4A7W - chains A and B; structure by X-ray diffraction, 1.80 A resolution.

Chain A (and B):
Molecule: Uridylate kinase
Source organism: Helicobacter pylori
Notes: EC 2.7.4.22; chain B of this document is another copy of the same molecule, construct and numbering; everything in this record applies to it too
UniProt: P56106 (PYRH_HELPY); residues 1-240 here = UniProt positions 1-240
Amino-acid sequence (240 residues; each row starts with the number of its first residue):
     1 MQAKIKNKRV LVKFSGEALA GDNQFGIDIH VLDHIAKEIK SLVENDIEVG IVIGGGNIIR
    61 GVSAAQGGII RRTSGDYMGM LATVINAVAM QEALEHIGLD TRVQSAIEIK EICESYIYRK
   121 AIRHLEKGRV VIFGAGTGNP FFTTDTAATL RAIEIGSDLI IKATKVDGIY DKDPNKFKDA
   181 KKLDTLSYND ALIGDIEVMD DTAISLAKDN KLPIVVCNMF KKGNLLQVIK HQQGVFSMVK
Not modelled in the structure: 1-5, 60-68
Residues lining bound ligands: GTP (guanosine-5'-triphosphate): Arg102, Lys110, Glu111, Ile112, Cys113, Glu114, Lys120, Arg123, His124, Lys127, Arg129

Interface between chain A and chain B:
Residue-residue contacts (48; chain A residue first):
  Phe25(A) with Phe25(B), hydrophobic; Gly26(B); Asn57(B)
  Ile29(A) with Ile70(B), hydrophobic
  Asp33(A) with Ile69(B)
  Ile58(A) with Ile58(B), hydrophobic
  Ile59(A) with Ile85(B), hydrophobic
  Ile69(A) with Ile29(B), hydrophobic; Glu92(B); Ala93(B), hydrophobic; His96(B)
  Ile70(A) with Ala89(B), hydrophobic; Glu92(B)
  Arg71(A) with Glu92(B), salt bridge
  Ser74(A) with Glu92(B), hydrogen bond
  Tyr77(A) with Glu111(B); Ile112(B)
  Met78(A) with Ile85(B), hydrophobic; Val88(B), hydrophobic; Ala89(B), hydrophobic
  Leu81(A) with Val84(B), hydrophobic; Ile85(B), hydrophobic; Ile112(B), hydrophobic
  Val84(A) with Leu81(B), hydrophobic
  Ile85(A) with Ile59(B), hydrophobic; Met78(B), hydrophobic; Leu81(B), hydrophobic; Ala82(B); Ile85(B), hydrophobic
  Val88(A) with Met78(B), hydrophobic
  Ala89(A) with Met78(B), hydrophobic
  Glu92(A) with Ile69(B); Ile70(B); Arg71(B), salt bridge; Ser74(B), hydrogen bond
  Ala93(A) with Ile69(B), hydrophobic
  His96(A) with Ile69(B)
  Ile107(A) with Ile109(B), hydrophobic; Glu111(B)
  Glu108(A) with Glu108(B); Ile109(B)
  Ile109(A) with Ile107(B), hydrophobic; Glu108(B)
  Glu111(A) with Tyr77(B); Ile107(B)
  Ile112(A) with Tyr77(B); Leu81(B), hydrophobic; Ile107(B), hydrophobic
Other interface residues (no listed pair), chain A (26 interface residues in all): Ile27, Ala82
Other interface residues (no listed pair), chain B (28 interface residues in all): Ile27, Asp33

Overview:
Chain A and chain B form an interface of 26 and 28 residues respectively; the contacts include 2 hydrogen
bonds and 2 salt bridges. Polar contacts include Arg71(A)-Glu92(B) and Ser74(A)-Glu92(B). Ligands of chain A:
GTP.
Both chains are Uridylate kinase (Helicobacter pylori). Entry 4A7W (Crystal structure of uridylate kinase from
Helicobacter pylori) was determined by X-ray diffraction (same publication as 4A7X).
